PDB entry 3H4P | X-ray diffraction, 4.10 A resolution (low resolution: residue-level contacts below are approximate; hydrogen-bond / salt-bridge calls are withheld) | chains d and e of the 14 polymer chains in the assembly

# Chain d (and e)
Name: Proteasome subunit beta
Organism: Methanocaldococcus jannaschii
Notes: EC 3.4.25.1; chain e of this document is another copy of the same molecule, construct and numbering; everything in this record applies to it too
UniProt: Q58634 (PSMB_METJA); residues 7-224 here = UniProt positions 7-224
Chain sequence (219 residues; numbered 6 to 224; the number before each row is that of its first residue):
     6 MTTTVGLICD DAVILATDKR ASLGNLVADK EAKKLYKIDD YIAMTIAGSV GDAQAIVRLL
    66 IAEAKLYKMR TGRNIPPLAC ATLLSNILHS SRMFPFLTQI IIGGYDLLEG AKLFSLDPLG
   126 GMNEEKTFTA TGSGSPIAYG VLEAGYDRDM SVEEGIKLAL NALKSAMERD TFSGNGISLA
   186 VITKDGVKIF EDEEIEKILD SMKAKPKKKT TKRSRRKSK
Disordered / not traced: 6, 209-224
Sequence notes: expression tag (6)
Curated features (UniProtKB/Swiss-Prot):
  - active site: Thr7 (Nucleophile)

# Chain d / chain e interface
Pairs across the interface - 31 pairs, chain d then chain e:
  Leu31(d) with Ser140(e); Tyr144(e)
  Val32(d) with Tyr144(e)
  Ala33(d) with Thr134(e); Tyr144(e)
  Asp34(d) with Asn128(e); Glu130(e)
  Lys35(d) with Glu130(e); Glu148(e)
  Glu36(d) with Asn128(e); Lys131(e)
  Ala37(d) with Asn128(e)
  Lys38(d) with Asn128(e)
  Ser54(d) with Leu124(e)
  Val55(d) with Asp122(e); Gly126(e)
  Gly56(d) with His94(e); Gly125(e); Gly126(e)
  Asp57(d) with His94(e); Arg97(e); Leu124(e)
  Gln59(d) with Gly126(e); Met127(e)
  Ala60(d) with His94(e)
  Arg63(d) with Thr87(e); Ser90(e); Asn91(e)
  Ser96(d) with Arg97(e)
  Pro100(d) with Arg97(e)
  Phe101(d) with Arg97(e)
Interface residues without a listed pair, chain d (20 interface residues in all): Leu64, Phe99
Interface residues without a listed pair, chain e (21 interface residues in all): Met98, Ser120, Glu129, Pro141

# Summary
Chain d and chain e form an interface of 20 and 21 residues respectively. From UniProt: active-site residue
Thr7(d) on chain d.
Chain d and chain e are both Proteasome subunit beta (Methanocaldococcus jannaschii); the structure,
Proteasome 20S core particle from Methanocaldococcus jannaschii, was determined by X-ray diffraction together
with 3H43 and 3H4M from the same study.
